8IZF - chains B and D of the 4 polymer chains in the assembly; structure by electron microscopy, 3.85 A resolution.

== Chain B (and D) ==
Molecule: Ceramide synthase subunit LIP1
From: Saccharomyces cerevisiae (strain ATCC 204508 / S288c)
Notes: chain D of this document is another copy of the same molecule, construct and numbering; everything in this record applies to it too
UniProt: Q03579 (LIP1_YEAST); residues 1-150 here = UniProt positions 1-150
Amino-acid sequence (171 residues; row label = number of the first residue in the row; numbers below 1 keep their minus sign (Met-20 is residue -20)):
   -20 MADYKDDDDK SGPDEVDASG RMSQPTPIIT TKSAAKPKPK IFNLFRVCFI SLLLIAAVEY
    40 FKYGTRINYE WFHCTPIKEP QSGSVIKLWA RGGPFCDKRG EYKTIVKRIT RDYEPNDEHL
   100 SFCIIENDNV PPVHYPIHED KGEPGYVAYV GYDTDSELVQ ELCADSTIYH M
Disordered / not traced: -20 to 18
Construct notes: initiating methionine (-20); expression tag (-19 to 0); engineered mutation Phe74 (Ser in Q03579)
Disulfide bonds: Cys53-Cys75, Cys102-Cys142
Small-molecule neighbours: 6PL ((4S,7R)-4-hydroxy-N,N,N-trimethyl-9-oxo-7-[(palmitoyloxy)methyl]-3,5,8-trioxa-4-phosphahexacosan-1-aminium 4-oxide): Ala36, Tyr39, Phe40, Gly43, Thr44, Asn47, Glu49, Trp50, Phe51, Lys86, Arg90
UniProt features mapped onto this chain:
  - binding site (hexacosanoate): Phe40
  - mutagenesis: Val37 (V37F: Partially impairs LAC1-LIP1 complex formation; when associated with F-41; V37Y: Partially impairs LAC1-LIP1 complex formation; when associated with Y-41), Phe40 (F40A: About 60% loss in enzymatic activity of the LAC1-LIP1 complex; F40R: Abolishes the enzymatic activity of the LAC1-LIP1 complex in vitro and leads to the accumulation of phytosphingosine in vivo), Lys41 (K41F: Partially impairs LAC1-LIP1 complex formation; when associated with F-37; K41Y: Partially impairs LAC1-LIP1 complex formation; when associated with Y-37), Trp50 to Phe51 (Does not affect the ceramide synthase complex stability but reduces the enzymatic activity of the complex in vitro), Phe51 (F51R: Does not affect LAC1-LIP1 complex formation but abolishes enzymatic activity), His52 (H52A: Does not affect LAC1-LIP1 complex formation but abolishes enzymatic activity), Cys53 (C53A: About 90% loss in enzymatic activity of the LAC1-LIP1 complex), Cys75 (C75A: About 90% loss in enzymatic activity of the LAC1-LIP1 complex), Arg78 (R78A: About 95% loss in enzymatic activity of the LAC1-LIP1 complex; when associated with A-81, A-125 and A-148), Tyr81 (Y81A: About 95% loss in enzymatic activity of the LAC1-LIP1 complex; when associated with A-78, A-125 and A-148), Cys102 (C102A: About 90% loss in enzymatic activity of the LAC1-LIP1 complex), Tyr125 (Y125A: About 95% loss in enzymatic activity of the LAC1-LIP1 complex; when associated with A-78, A-81 and A-148), 2 further mutagenesis entries in UniProt
Reported in the primary citation:
  - mutagenesis - F40A, F51A, C53A (less than 10%), C75A (less than 10%), R78A/Y81A/Y125A/Y148A (approximately 5%), C102A (less than 10%), C142A (less than 10%): decreased catalytic activity
  - mutagenesis - C53A, C75A, C102A, C142A: decreased expression
  - mutagenesis - F40R, F51R, H52A: abolished catalytic activity
  - mutagenesis - F51A, F51R, H52A: unchanged binding to Ceramide synthase LAC1

== Interface between chain B and chain D ==
Contacting residue pairs (34):
  Ile46(B) - Arg90(D)
  Lys77(B) - Met150(D)
  Arg78(B) - Thr89(D)
  Arg78(B) - Tyr92(D)  hydrogen bond (side chain-backbone)
  Arg78(B) - Glu93(D)
  Arg78(B) - Pro94(D)
  Tyr81(B) - Tyr81(D)  hydrogen bond
  Tyr81(B) - Val85(D)  hydrophobic
  Tyr81(B) - Phe101(D)  hydrophobic
  Tyr81(B) - Ile103(D)
  Lys82(B) - Thr89(D)
  Val85(B) - Tyr81(D)  hydrophobic
  Val85(B) - Val85(D)  hydrophobic
  Thr89(B) - Arg78(D)
  Thr89(B) - Lys82(D)
  Arg90(B) - Ile46(D)
  Tyr92(B) - Arg78(D)  hydrogen bond (backbone-side chain)
  Glu93(B) - Arg78(D)
  Pro94(B) - Arg78(D)
  His98(B) - Pro111(D)
  Phe101(B) - Tyr81(D)  hydrophobic
  Ile103(B) - Tyr81(D)
  Ile103(B) - Tyr148(D)  hydrogen bond (backbone-side chain)
  Glu105(B) - Tyr148(D)
  Pro111(B) - His98(D)
  Tyr125(B) - Tyr148(D)
  Ser145(B) - Thr146(D)
  Ser145(B) - Tyr148(D)
  Thr146(B) - Ser145(D)
  Tyr148(B) - Ile103(D)  hydrogen bond (side chain-backbone)
  Tyr148(B) - Glu105(D)
  Tyr148(B) - Tyr125(D)
  Tyr148(B) - Ser145(D)
  Met150(B) - Lys77(D)
Also at the interface, not in a pair above, chain B (25 interface residues in all): Asp76, Asn95, Ile104, His149
Also at the interface, not in a pair above, chain D (25 interface residues in all): Asp76, Asn95, Ile104, His149

== Overview ==
The chain B/chain D interface involves 25 residues from each chain, with 5 hydrogen bonds. Polar pairs include
Arg78(B)-Tyr92(D), Tyr81(B)-Tyr81(D) and Ile103(B)-Tyr148(D). The paper reports that F40A, F51A and C53A of
chain B, among others, reduce catalytic activity; C53A, C75A and C102A of chain B, among others, reduce
expression; 10 substitutions were tested in all.
Chain B and chain D are both Ceramide synthase subunit LIP1 (Saccharomyces cerevisiae (strain ATCC 204508 /
S288c)); the structure, Cryo-EM structure of the Lac1-Lip1 (Lip1-S74F) complex, was determined by electron
microscopy (same publication as 8IZD).
